6NIY - chains N and B of the 6 polymer chains in the assembly; structure by electron microscopy, 3.34 A resolution.

# Chain N
Name: Nanobody35
Source organism: Lama glama
Notes: antibody fragment or engineered binder
Chain sequence (138 residues; row label = number of the first residue in the row):
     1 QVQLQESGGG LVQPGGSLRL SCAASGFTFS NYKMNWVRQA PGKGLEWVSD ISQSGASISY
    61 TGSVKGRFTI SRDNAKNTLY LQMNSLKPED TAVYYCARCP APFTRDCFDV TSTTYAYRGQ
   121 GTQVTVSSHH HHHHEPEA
Disordered / not traced: 129-138
Disulfide bonds: Cys22-Cys96, Cys99-Cys107

# Chain B
Name: Guanine nucleotide-binding protein G(I)/G(S)/G(T) subunit beta-1
Source organism: Homo sapiens
Reference sequence: P62873 (GBB1_HUMAN); residues 1-340 here = UniProt positions 1-340
Chain sequence (340 residues; each row starts with the number of its first residue):
     1 MSELDQLRQE AEQLKNQIRD ARKACADATL SQITNNIDPV GRIQMRTRRT LRGHLAKIYA
    61 MHWGTDSRLL VSASQDGKLI IWDSYTTNKV HAIPLRSSWV MTCAYAPSGN YVACGGLDNI
   121 CSIYNLKTRE GNVRVSRELA GHTGYLSCCR FLDDNQIVTS SGDTTCALWD IETGQQTTTF
   181 TGHTGDVMSL SLAPDTRLFV SGACDASAKL WDVREGMCRQ TFTGHESDIN AICFFPNGNA
   241 FATGSDDATC RLFDLRADQE LMTYSHDNII CGITSVSFSK SGRLLLAGYD DFNCNVWDAL
   301 KADRAGVLAG HDNRVSCLGV TDDGMAVATG SWDSFLKIWN
Disordered / not traced: 1-2, 128-131
UniProt features mapped onto this chain:
  - modified residue: Ser2 (N-acetylserine), His266 (Phosphohistidine)
  - natural variant: Leu30 (L30F: In MRD42; uncertain significance), Arg52 (R52G: In MRD42), Gly64 (G64V: In MRD42), Asp76 (D76E: In MRD42; D76G: In MRD42), Gly77 (G77S: In MRD42), Lys78 (K78R: In MRD42), Ile80 (I80N: In MRD42; I80T: In MRD42), His91 (H91R: In MRD42; uncertain significance), Ala92 (A92T: In MRD42), Pro94 (P94S: In MRD42), Leu95 (L95P: In MRD42), Arg96 (R96L: In MRD42), 5 further natural variant entries in UniProt

# Chain N / chain B interface
Pairs across the interface - 19 pairs, chain N then chain B:
  Gln1(N) with Arg19(B); Thr223(B), hydrogen bond; His225(B), hydrogen bond (backbone-backbone)
  Tyr32(N) with Glu226(B); Asp247(B)
  Arg98(N) with Glu226(B), hydrogen bond (side chain-backbone)
  Pro100(N) with Ser227(B), hydrogen bond (backbone-side chain)
  Pro102(N) with Asp246(B); Asp247(B)
  Phe103(N) with Ile270(B), hydrophobic
  Thr114(N) with Thr184(B), hydrogen bond (side chain-backbone)
  Ala116(N) with Cys204(B); Asp205(B)
  Tyr117(N) with Cys204(B), hydrogen bond (side chain-backbone); Asp205(B); Ala206(B); Ser227(B); Asp228(B), hydrogen bond
  Gln120(N) with Arg8(B)
Interface residues without a listed pair, chain N (14 interface residues in all): Val2, Gly26, Phe27, Ala101
Interface residues without a listed pair, chain B (16 interface residues in all): Thr164, Gly224

# Summary
14 residues of chain N face 16 of chain B across their interface, with 7 hydrogen bonds. Polar contacts
include Gln1(N)-Thr223(B), Arg98(N)-Glu226(B) and Pro100(N)-Ser227(B).
Here chain N is Nanobody35 (Lama glama) and chain B is Guanine nucleotide-binding protein G(I)/G(S)/G(T)
subunit beta-1 (Homo sapiens). Entry 6NIY (A high-resolution cryo-electron microscopy structure of a
calcitonin receptor-heterotrimeric Gs protein complex) was determined by electron microscopy.
